4F3Z - chains B and E of the 6 polymer chains in the assembly; structure by X-ray diffraction, 3.20 A resolution.

== Chain B ==
Name: Hemagglutinin
Source organism: Influenza A virus
Notes: fragment: ha2
UniProt: Q8QT89 (Q8QT89_9INFA); residues 1-176 here correspond to UniProt positions 345-520 (UniProt number = residue number + 344)
Amino-acid sequence (179 residues; each row starts with the number of its first residue):
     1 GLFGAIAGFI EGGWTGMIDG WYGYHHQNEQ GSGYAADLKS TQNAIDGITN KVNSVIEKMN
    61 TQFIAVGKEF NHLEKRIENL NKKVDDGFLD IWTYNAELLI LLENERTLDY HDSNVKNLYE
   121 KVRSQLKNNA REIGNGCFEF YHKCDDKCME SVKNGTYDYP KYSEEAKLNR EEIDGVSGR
Not modelled in the structure: 172-179
Sequence notes: expression tag (177-179)
Disulfides: Cys144-Cys148

== Chain E ==
Name: Hemagglutinin
Source organism: Influenza A virus
Notes: fragment: ha1
UniProt: Q8QT89 (Q8QT89_9INFA); the construct lacks a stretch of the UniProt sequence, so the offset changes along the chain: 11-55 = UniProt 18-62; 56-83 = UniProt 64-91; 84-90 = UniProt 93-99; 91-116 = UniProt 101-126; 3 more segments
Amino-acid sequence (329 residues; row label = number of the first residue in the row; a row labelled like 116A-116C holds insertion residues (116A, then the next letters in order)):
     9 PGDTLCIGYH ANNSTDTVDT VLEKNVTVTH SVNLLEDRHN GKLCKLR
   55A G
    56 VAPLHLGKCN IAGWLLGNPE CESLFTAS
   83A S
    84 WSYIVET
   90A S
    91 SSDNGTCYPG DFINYEELRE QLSSVS
116A-116C SFE
   117 RFEIFPKTSS WPNHDTN
  133A R
   134 GVTAACPYAG AKSFYRNLIW LVKKENSYPK LSKSYINNKG KEVLVLWGIH HPSTSADQQS
   194 LYQNADAYVF VCSSRYSKKF KPEIAACPKV RDQAGRINYY WTLVEPGDKI TFEATGNLVV
   254 PRYAFAMERN SGS
  266A G
   267 IIISDTSVHD CNTTCQTPKG AINTSLPFQN IHPVTIGECP KYVKSTKLRM ATGLRNVPSI
   327 QSR
Not modelled in the structure: 9-10, 79-81, 326-329
Sequence notes: expression tag (9-10); engineered mutation Cys205 (Gly219 in Q8QT89), Cys220 (Arg234 in Q8QT89)
Disulfides: Cys52-Cys277, Cys64-Cys76, Cys97-Cys139, Cys281-Cys305
What the authors report for this chain:
  - mutagenesis - G205C/R220C: increased stability (proposed by the authors, not directly observed)

== Interface between chain B and chain E ==
Pairs across the interface (10):
  Gly47(B) - Leu30(E)
  Asn50(B) - Val29(E)
  Asn50(B) - Leu30(E)
  Asn50(B) - Lys32(E)
  Lys51(B) - Val29(E)  hydrogen bond (backbone-backbone)
  Lys51(B) - Leu30(E)
  Ser54(B) - Val29(E)
  Glu57(B) - Lys32(E)  salt bridge
  Gln62(B) - Lys310(E)  hydrogen bond
  Tyr110(B) - Leu30(E)  hydrophobic
Other interface residues (no listed pair), chain B (9 interface residues in all): Ile48, Glu103

== Summary ==
9 residues of chain B face 4 of chain E across their interface; the contacts include 2 hydrogen bonds and 1
salt bridge. Polar pairs include Glu57(B)-Lys32(E), Gln62(B)-Lys310(E) and Lys51(B)-Val29(E). The paper
reports that G205C/R220C of chain E increase stability.
Here chain B is Hemagglutinin and chain E is Hemagglutinin, both from Influenza A virus. Entry 4F3Z (Crystal
structure of a swine H1N2 influenza virus hemagglutinin) was determined by X-ray diffraction.
